7U65 - chains B and H of the 12 polymer chains in the assembly; structure by electron microscopy, 2.80 A resolution.

Chain B:
Molecule: Deoxyguanosinetriphosphate triphosphohydrolase
Organism: Escherichia coli str. K-12 substr. MG1655
Notes: EC 3.1.5.1
UniProtKB: P15723 (DGTP_ECOLI); numbering as in UniProt (aligned over 1-505)
Sequence (505 residues; each row starts with the number of its first residue):
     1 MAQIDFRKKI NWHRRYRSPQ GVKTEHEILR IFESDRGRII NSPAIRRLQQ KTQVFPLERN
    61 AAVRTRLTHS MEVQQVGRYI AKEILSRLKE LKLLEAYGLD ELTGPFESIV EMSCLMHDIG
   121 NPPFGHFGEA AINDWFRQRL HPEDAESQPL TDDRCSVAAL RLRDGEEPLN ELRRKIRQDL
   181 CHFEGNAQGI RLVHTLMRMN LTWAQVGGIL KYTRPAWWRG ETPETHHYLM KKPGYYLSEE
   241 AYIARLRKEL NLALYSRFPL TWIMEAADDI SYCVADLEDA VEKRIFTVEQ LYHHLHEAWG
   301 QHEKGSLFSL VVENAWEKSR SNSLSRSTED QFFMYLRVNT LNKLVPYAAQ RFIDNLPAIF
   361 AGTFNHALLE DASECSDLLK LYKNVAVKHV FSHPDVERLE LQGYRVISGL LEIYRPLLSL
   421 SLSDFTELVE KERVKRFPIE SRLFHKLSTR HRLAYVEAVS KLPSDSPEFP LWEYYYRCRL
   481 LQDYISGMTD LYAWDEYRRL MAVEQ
Disordered / not traced: 1-2, 59-60, 300-307, 321-329, 371, 432-433
What the authors report for this chain:
  - catalytic residues: His126 (citing earlier work)

Chain H:
Molecule: Inhibitor of dGTPase
Organism: Escherichia phage T7
UniProtKB: P03780 (GP12_BPT7); numbering as in UniProt (aligned over 1-85)
Sequence (89 residues; each row starts with the number of its first residue; numbers below 1 keep their minus sign (Gly-3 is residue -3)):
    -3 GSFTMGRLYS GNLAAFKAAT NKLFQLDLAV IYDDWYDAYT RKDCIRLRIE DRSGNLIDTS
    57 TFYHHDEDVL FNMCTDWLNH MYDQLKDWK
Disordered / not traced: -3 to 2
Sequence notes: expression tag (-3 to 0)

How chain B and chain H interact:
Contacting residue pairs - 14 pairs, chain B then chain H:
  His126(B) - Leu4(H)  hydrogen bond (side chain-backbone)
  Glu129(B) - Tyr5(H)
  Asn133(B) - Ser6(H)  hydrogen bond
  Arg137(B) - Ala10(H)
  His182(B) - Tyr5(H)
  Phe183(B) - Tyr5(H)  hydrogen bond (backbone-side chain)
  Glu184(B) - Tyr5(H)
  His227(B) - Val65(H)
  Lys231(B) - Asn8(H)  hydrogen bond (backbone-side chain)
  Lys231(B) - Asp62(H)  salt bridge
  Lys231(B) - Asp64(H)  salt bridge
  Lys232(B) - Tyr5(H)
  Pro233(B) - Tyr5(H)
  Glu370(B) - His61(H)
Also at the interface, not in a pair above, chain B (14 interface residues in all): Ala130, Tyr228
Also at the interface, not in a pair above, chain H (12 interface residues in all): Arg3, His60, Asn68

Summary:
The interface between chain B and chain H involves 14 residues on one side and 12 on the other, with 4
hydrogen bonds and 2 salt bridges. Polar contacts include Lys231(B)-Asp62(H), Lys231(B)-Asp64(H) and
His126(B)-Leu4(H). The paper reports the catalytic residue His126(B).
Chain B is Deoxyguanosinetriphosphate triphosphohydrolase (Escherichia coli str. K-12 substr. MG1655) and
chain H is Inhibitor of dGTPase (Escherichia phage T7); the structure, Structure of E. coli dGTPase bound to
T7 bacteriophage protein Gp1.2, was determined by electron microscopy together with 7U66 and 7U67 from the
same study.
